8YMJ - chains K and L of the 80 polymer chains in the assembly; structure by electron microscopy, 6.60 A resolution (low resolution: residue-level contacts below are approximate; hydrogen-bond / salt-bridge calls are withheld).

[Chain K (and L)]
Molecule: Isoform S of Large envelope protein
Organism: Hepatitis B virus ayw/China/Tibet127/2002
Notes: chain L of this document is another copy of the same molecule, construct and numbering; everything in this record applies to it too
UniProt: Q913A6 (HBSAG_HBVC7), isoform Q913A6-3; numbering as in UniProt (aligned over 1-226)
Chain sequence (226 residues; numbered 1 to 226; the number before each row is that of its first residue):
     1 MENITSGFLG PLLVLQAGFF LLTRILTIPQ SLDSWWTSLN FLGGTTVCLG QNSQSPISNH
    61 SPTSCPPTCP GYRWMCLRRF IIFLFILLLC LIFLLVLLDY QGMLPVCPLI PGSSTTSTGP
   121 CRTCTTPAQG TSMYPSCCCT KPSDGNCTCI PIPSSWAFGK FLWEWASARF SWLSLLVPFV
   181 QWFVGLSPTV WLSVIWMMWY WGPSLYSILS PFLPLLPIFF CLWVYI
Disulfides: C48-C65, C121-C124, C137-C149, C139-C147

[Interface between chain K and chain L]
Pairs across the interface (22):
  P11(K) - C221(L)
  L15(K) - P217(L)
  S38(K) - W74(L)
  F41(K) - W74(L)
  L42(K) - C48(L)
  L42(K) - C65(L)
  L42(K) - W74(L)
  G43(K) - C48(L)
  G43(K) - L49(L)
  G43(K) - G50(L)
  G44(K) - G50(L)
  L49(K) - F41(L)
  L49(K) - G43(L)
  L49(K) - G44(L)
  W74(K) - L42(L)
  V106(K) - P105(L)
  C107(K) - P105(L)
  C107(K) - C107(L)  disulfide
  P151(K) - S136(L)
  P151(K) - C138(L)
  I152(K) - S136(L)
  P203(K) - Y72(L)
Other interface residues (no listed pair), chain K (20 interface residues in all): F19, T45, R73, R78, S136, G202
Other interface residues (no listed pair), chain L (23 interface residues in all): L39, M75, R78, C137, P151, W199, L213
Disulfides between the chains: C107(K)-C107(L)

[In short]
20 residues of chain K and 23 residues of chain L are in contact, with 1 disulfide bond.
Chain K and chain L are both Isoform S of Large envelope protein (Hepatitis B virus ayw/China/Tibet127/2002);
the structure, Cryo-EM structure of Hepatitis B virus surface antigen subviral particle with D2 symmetry, was
determined by electron microscopy (same publication as 8YMK).
